8SMV - chains N and A of the 5 polymer chains in the assembly; structure by electron microscopy, 2.74 A resolution.

Chain N:
Molecule: Nanobody 35
From: Lama glama
Notes: antibody fragment or engineered binder
Amino-acid sequence (142 residues; row label = number of the first residue in the row):
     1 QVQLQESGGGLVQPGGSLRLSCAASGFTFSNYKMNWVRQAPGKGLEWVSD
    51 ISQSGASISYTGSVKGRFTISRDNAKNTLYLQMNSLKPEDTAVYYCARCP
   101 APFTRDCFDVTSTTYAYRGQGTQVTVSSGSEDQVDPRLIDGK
Unresolved in the structure: 129-142
Cystine bridges: Cys22-Cys96, Cys99-Cys107

Chain A:
Molecule: Guanine nucleotide-binding protein G(s) subunit alpha isoforms short
From: Homo sapiens
Reference sequence: P63092 (GNAS2_HUMAN); numbering as in UniProt; present here: 5-64, 204-253, 264-394
Amino-acid sequence (261 residues; each row starts with the number of its first residue; note: 141 numbers in that range are skipped by the numbering (no residue carries them; nothing is unmodelled there); numbers below 1 keep their minus sign (Gly-7 is residue -7)):
    -7 GGSLEVLFQGPSGNSKTEDQRNEEKAQREANKKIEKQLQKDKQVYRATHR
    43 LLLLGADNSGKSTIVKQMRILH
   196 GGSGGSGGTSGIFETKFQVDKVNFHMFDVGGQRDERRKWIQCFNDVTAII
   246 FVVDSSDY
   264 NRLQEALNLFKSIWNNRWLRTISVILFLNKQDLLAEKVLAGKSKIEDYFP
   314 EFARYTTPEDATPEPGEDPRVTRAKYFIRDEFLRISTASGDGRHYCYPHF
   364 TCAVDTENARRIFNDCRDIIQRMHLRQYELL
Unresolved in the structure: -7 to 8, 196-200
Differences from the reference sequence: expression tag (-7 to 4); conflict Asp49 (Gly in P63092), Asn50 (Glu in P63092), Asp249 (Ala in P63092), Asp252 (Ser in P63092), Ala372 (Ile in P63092), Ile375 (Val in P63092); linker (196-203)

Interface between chain N and chain A:
Residue-residue contacts (18):
  Trp47(N) - Asn271(A)
  Gly62(N) - Tyr311(A)
  Gly62(N) - Pro313(A)
  Lys65(N) - Glu314(A)  salt bridge
  Arg105(N) - Asn278(A)  hydrogen bond
  Arg105(N) - Ser352(A)  hydrogen bond
  Asp106(N) - Ser275(A)
  Asp106(N) - Asn278(A)
  Asp106(N) - Asn279(A)  hydrogen bond
  Asp106(N) - Arg280(A)
  Cys107(N) - Ser275(A)
  Phe108(N) - Ser275(A)
  Phe108(N) - Asn279(A)
  Asp109(N) - Glu230(A)
  Asp109(N) - Arg231(A)  hydrogen bond (side chain-backbone)
  Asp109(N) - Arg232(A)  salt bridge
  Ser112(N) - Asp229(A)
  Thr113(N) - Asp229(A)  hydrogen bond (backbone-side chain)
Also at the interface, not in a pair above, chain N (16 interface residues in all): Lys43, Thr61, Ser63, Pro100, Thr114, Tyr115
Also at the interface, not in a pair above, chain A (17 interface residues in all): Arg228, Asn264, Gln267, Ile276

Overview:
Chain N and chain A form an interface of 16 and 17 residues respectively; the contacts include 5 hydrogen
bonds and 2 salt bridges. Among the polar pairs are Lys65(N)-Glu314(A), Asp109(N)-Arg232(A) and
Arg105(N)-Asn278(A).
Chain N is Nanobody 35 (Lama glama) and chain A is Guanine nucleotide-binding protein G(s) subunit alpha
isoforms short (Homo sapiens); the structure, GPR161 Gs heterotrimer, was determined by electron microscopy.
